PDB entry 8DGS | electron microscopy, 4.30 A resolution (low resolution: residue-level contacts below are approximate; hydrogen-bond / salt-bridge calls are withheld) | chains A and B of the 5 polymer chains in the assembly

[Chain A]
Protein: Serine/threonine-protein kinase B-raf
Organism: Homo sapiens
Notes: EC 2.7.11.1
UniProt: P15056 (BRAF_HUMAN); residues 1-766 here = UniProt positions 1-766
Sequence (805 residues; numbered -26 to 778; the number before each row is that of its first residue; numbers below 1 keep their minus sign (Met-26 is residue -26)):
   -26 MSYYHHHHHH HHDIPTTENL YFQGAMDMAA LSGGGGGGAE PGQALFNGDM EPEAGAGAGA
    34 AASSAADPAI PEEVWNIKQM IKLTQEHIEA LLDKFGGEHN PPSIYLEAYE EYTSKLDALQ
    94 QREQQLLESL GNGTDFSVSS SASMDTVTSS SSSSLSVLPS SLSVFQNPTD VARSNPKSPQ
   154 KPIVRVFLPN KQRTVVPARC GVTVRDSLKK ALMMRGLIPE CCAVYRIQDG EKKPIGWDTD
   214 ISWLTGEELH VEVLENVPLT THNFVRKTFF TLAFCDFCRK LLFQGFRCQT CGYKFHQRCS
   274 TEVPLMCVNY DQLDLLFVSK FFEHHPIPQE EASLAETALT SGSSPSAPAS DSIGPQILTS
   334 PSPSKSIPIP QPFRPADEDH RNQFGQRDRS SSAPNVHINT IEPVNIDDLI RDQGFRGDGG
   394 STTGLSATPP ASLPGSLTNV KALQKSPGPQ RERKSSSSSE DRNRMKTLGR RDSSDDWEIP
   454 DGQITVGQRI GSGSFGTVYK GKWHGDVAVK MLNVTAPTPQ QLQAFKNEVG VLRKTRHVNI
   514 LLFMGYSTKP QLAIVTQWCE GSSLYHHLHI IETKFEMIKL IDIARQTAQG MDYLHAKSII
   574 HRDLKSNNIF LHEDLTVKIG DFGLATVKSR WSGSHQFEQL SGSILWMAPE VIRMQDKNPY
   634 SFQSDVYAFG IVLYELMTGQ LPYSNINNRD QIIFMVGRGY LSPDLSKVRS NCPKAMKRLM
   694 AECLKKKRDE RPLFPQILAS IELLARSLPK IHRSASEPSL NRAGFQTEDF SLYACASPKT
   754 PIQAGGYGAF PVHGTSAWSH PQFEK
Disordered / not traced: -26 to 154, 202-203, 283-359, 371-448, 739-778
Modified residues: Ser365 (phosphoserine; SEP); Ser729 (phosphoserine; SEP)
Sequence notes: expression tag (-26 to 0, 767-778)
Ion coordination: Zn2+ site 1: His235, Cys261, Cys264, Cys280; Zn2+ site 2: Cys248, Cys251, His269, Cys272
Ligand contacts: ATP-gamma-S (AGS; phosphothiophosphoric acid-adenylate ester): Gly466, Ser467, Phe468, Val471, Ala481, Lys483, Leu514, Gln530, Trp531, Cys532, Lys578, Asn580, Asn581, Phe583, Asp594
UniProt features mapped onto this chain:
  - zinc finger: Thr234 to Cys280 (Phorbol-ester/DAG-type)
  - active site: Asp576 (Proton acceptor)
  - binding site (Zn(2+)): His235, Cys248, Cys251, Cys261, Cys264, His269, Cys272, Cys280
  - binding site (ATP): Ile463 to Val471, Lys483
  - site (Breakpoint for translocation to form KIAA1549-BRAF fusion protein): Asp380, Asp381, Met438, Lys439
  - modified residue: Ala2 (N-acetylalanine), Ser151 (Phosphoserine), Ser333 (Phosphoserine), Ser365 (Phosphoserine), Thr373 (Phosphothreonine), Thr396 (Phosphothreonine), Ser399 (Phosphoserine), Thr401 (Phosphothreonine), Ser446 (Phosphoserine), Ser447 (Phosphoserine), Arg671 (Omega-N-methylarginine), Ser729 (Phosphoserine), Ser750 (Phosphoserine), Thr753 (Phosphothreonine)
  - cross-link: Lys578 (Glycyl lysine isopeptide (Lys-Gly) (interchain with G-Cter in ubiquitin))
  - natural variant: Thr241 (T241M: In NS7; T241P: In CFC1 and LPRD3; T241R: In NS7), Thr244 (T244P: In CFC1), Leu245 (L245F: In CFC1), Ala246 (A246P: In CFC1), Gln257 (Q257R: In CFC1), Gln262 (Q262K: In CFC1), Glu275 (E275K: In CFC1), Arg462 (R462I: In CRC), Ile463 (I463S: In CRC), Gly464 (G464E: In CRC; G464V: In a colorectal cancer cell line), Gly466 (G466A: In melanoma; G466E: In melanoma; G466V: In LNCR), Ser467 (S467A: In CFC1), 19 further natural variant entries in UniProt
  - mutagenesis: Met53 (M53D: Reduces interaction with KSR1 and MAP2K1 and thus phosphorylation of MAP2K1), Lys88 (K88E: Reduces interaction with KSR1 and MAP2K1 and thus phosphorylation of MAP2K1), Lys483 (K483S: Reduces kinase activity with MAP2K1), Arg509 (R509H: Loss of MAP2K1-mediated-BRAF-KSR1 dimerization), Lys578 (K578R: Blocks EGF-induced ubiquitination and ERK activation), Ile666 (I666R: No effect on MAP2K1-mediated-BRAF-KSR1 dimerization, however loss of BRAF-mediated phosphorylation of MAP2K1), Arg671 (R671K: Increased kinase activity and stability in response to EGF treatment)
From the paper describing this entry:
  - post-translational modification sites: Ser151 (citing earlier work)

[Chain B]
Protein: Dual specificity mitogen-activated protein kinase kinase 1
Organism: Homo sapiens
Notes: EC 2.7.12.2
UniProt: Q02750 (MP2K1_HUMAN); residue numbers follow UniProt; this construct covers 1-392
Sequence (414 residues; row label = number of the first residue in the row; numbers below 1 keep their minus sign (Met-21 is residue -21)):
   -21 MGSSHHHHHH SAVDENLYFQ GGMPKKKPTP IQLNPAPDGS AVNGTSSAET NLEALQKKLE
    39 ELELDEQQRK RLEAFLTQKQ KVGELKDDDF EKISELGAGN GGVVFKVSHK PSGLVMARKL
    99 IHLEIKPAIR NQIIRELQVL HECNSPYIVG FYGAFYSDGE ISICMEHMDG GSLDQVLKKA
   159 GRIPEQILGK VSIAVIKGLT YLREKHKIMH RDVKPSNILV NSRGEIKLCD FGVSGQLIDA
   219 MANAFVGTRS YMSPERLQGT HYSVQSDIWS MGLSLVEMAV GRYPIPPPDA KELELMFGCQ
   279 VEGDAAETPP RPRTPGRPLS SYGMDSRPPM AIFELLDYIV NEPPPKLPSG VFSLEFQDFV
   339 NKCLIKNPAE RADLKQLMVH AFIKRSDAEE VDFAGWLCST IGLNQPSTPT HAAG
Disordered / not traced: -21 to 37, 275-306, 384-392
Sequence notes: expression tag (-21 to 0); engineered mutation Ala218 (Ser in Q02750), Ala222 (Ser in Q02750)
Ligand contacts:
  - ATP-gamma-S (AGS; phosphothiophosphoric acid-adenylate ester): Leu74, Gly75, Ala76, Gly77, Asn78, Val82, Lys97, Val127, Met143, Glu144, Met146, Gly149, Ser150, Gln153, Asp190, Lys192, Ser194, Asn195, Leu197, Asp208
  - LCJ (5-[(2-fluoro-4-iodophenyl)amino]-N-(2-hydroxyethoxy)imidazo[1,5-a]pyridine-6-carboxamide): Gly77, Asn78, Lys97, Val127, Ile141, Met143, Cys207, Asp208, Phe209, Gly210, Val211, Ser212, Leu215, Ile216, Met219
UniProt features mapped onto this chain:
  - region: Glu270 to Pro307 (RAF1-binding)
  - active site: Asp190 (Proton acceptor)
  - binding site (ATP): Leu74 to Val82, Lys97, Met143 to Met146, Ser150 to Gln153, Lys192 to Asn195, Asp208
  - binding site (U0126): Lys97, Asp208 to Val211
  - binding site (K-252a): Glu144 to Met146, Ser194
  - site: Pro8, Ile9 (Cleavage)
  - modified residue: Thr286 (Phosphothreonine), Thr292 (Phosphothreonine), Ser298 (Phosphoserine)
  - natural variant: Phe53 (F53S: In CFC3), Gln56 (Q56P: In MEL), Lys57 (K57E: In MEL; K57N: In MEL), Gly128 (G128V: In CFC3), Tyr130 (Y130C: In CFC3)
  - mutagenesis: Lys97 (K97A: Loss of catalytic activity. Strongly reduces phosphorylation upon UV irradiation; K97R: Loss of catalytic activity. No effect on BRAF-KSR1 or BRAF-KSR2 dimerization), Ser150 (S150A: No loss of activity), Ser212 (S212A: No loss of activity), Met219 (M219V: Increases interaction with KSR1 and BRAF; M219W: Increases interaction with KSR1 and BRAF; when associated with L-220), Ala220 (A220L: Increases interaction with KSR1 and BRAF; when associated with w-219), Asn221 (N221Y: Increases interaction with KSR1 and BRAF), Phe311 (F311S: Loss of interaction with BRAF and KSR1. Loss of BRAF-KSR1 dimerization)

[Chain A / chain B interface]
Residue-residue contacts (29; chain A residue first):
  Ile543(A) with Lys104(B)
  Glu545(A) with Lys104(B)
  Gly615(A) with Phe223(B); Val224(B)
  Ile617(A) with Val224(B)
  Leu618(A) with Asn221(B)
  Ile625(A) with Phe311(B)
  Arg626(A) with Phe311(B)
  Leu654(A) with Asn221(B)
  Asn660(A) with Asp217(B); Ala220(B)
  Asn661(A) with Met230(B)
  Arg662(A) with Ala220(B); Phe223(B); Val224(B); Gly225(B)
  Asp663(A) with Ser228(B); Met230(B); Leu314(B)
  Gln664(A) with Arg234(B); Leu235(B); Gln236(B); Gly237(B)
  Ile666(A) with Leu314(B)
  Phe667(A) with Leu314(B); Asp315(B); Val318(B)
  Gly670(A) with Phe311(B)
  Arg671(A) with Phe311(B)
Interface residues without a listed pair, chain A (29 interface residues in all): Ser465, Gly466, Ser467, Tyr538, His542, Leu613, Ser614, Ser616, Met627, Gln628, Ile659, Met668
Interface residues without a listed pair, chain B (23 interface residues in all): Glu102, Ile103, Ile216, Ala222, Ala309, Ile310

[Overview]
Chain A and chain B form an interface of 29 and 23 residues respectively. Ligands of chain A: ATP-gamma-S.
Chain B binds ATP-gamma-S and compound LCJ. UniProt lists active-site residue Asp576(A), 8 Zn2+-binding
residues, 10 ATP-binding residues and 7 mutagenesis sites on chain A. From the paper: a modification site at
Ser151(A).
Chain A is Serine/threonine-protein kinase B-raf and chain B is Dual specificity mitogen-activated protein
kinase kinase 1, both from Homo sapiens; the structure, Cryo-EM structure of a RAS/RAF complex (state 1), was
determined by electron microscopy together with 8DGT from the same study.
